PDB entry 5TZG | X-ray diffraction, 2.50 A resolution | chains C and A

# Chain C (and A)
Molecule: DNA-binding protein
Organism: Streptomyces venezuelae
Notes: chain A of this document is another copy of the same molecule, construct and numbering; everything in this record applies to it too
Reference sequence: F2RCL8 (F2RCL8_STRVP); numbering as in UniProt (aligned over 80-166)
Chain sequence (91 residues; each row starts with the number of its first residue):
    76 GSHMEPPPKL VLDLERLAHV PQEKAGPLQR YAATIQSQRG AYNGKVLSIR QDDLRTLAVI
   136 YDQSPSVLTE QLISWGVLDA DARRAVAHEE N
Not modelled in the structure: 76-82, 159-166 (chain A: 76-83, 159-166)
Sequence notes: expression tag (76-79); engineered mutation Ala116 (Asp in F2RCL8)
Metal / ion sites: Zn2+ site 1: His94 (shared with Glu98(A) of chain A); Zn2+ site 2: Glu98 (shared with His94(A) of chain A)
Ligand contacts:
  - c-di-GMP (C2E; 9,9'-[(2R,3R,3aS,5S,7aR,9R,10R,10aS,12S,14aR)-3,5,10,12-tetrahydroxy-5,12-dioxidooctahydro-2H,7H-difuro[3,2-d:3',2'-j][1,3,7,9,2,8]tetraoxadiphosphacyclododecine-2,9-diyl]bis(2-amino-1,9-dihydro-6H-purin-6-one)), molecule 1: Lys84, Arg114, Ser123, Ile124, Arg125, Gln126
  - c-di-GMP (C2E), molecule 2: Tyr106, Ile110, Gln113, Arg114, Ser123, Ile124, Arg125, Asp128
What the authors report for this chain:
  - binding site for c-di-GMP: Arg125 to Asp128
  - mutagenesis - D128A: abolished binding to c-di-GMP

# Chain C / chain A interface
Contacting residue pairs - 1 pairs, chain C then chain A:
  Arg125(C) with Arg125(A)
Also at the interface, not in a pair above, chain C (2 interface residues in all): Lys84
Also at the interface, not in a pair above, chain A (2 interface residues in all): Gln113

# Summary
Chain C and chain A each contribute 2 residues to their interface. Ligands of chain C: c-di-GMP. The paper
reports a binding site for c-di-GMP at Arg125(C); D128A of chain C abolishes binding to c-di-GMP.
Both chains are DNA-binding protein (Streptomyces venezuelae). Entry 5TZG (Structure of the BldD
CTD(D116A)-(c-di-GMP)2, form 2) was determined by X-ray diffraction together with 5TZD and 5TZF from the same
study.
